7YRR - chains B and C of the 4 polymer chains in the assembly; structure by electron microscopy, 4.30 A resolution (low resolution: residue-level contacts below are approximate; hydrogen-bond / salt-bridge calls are withheld).

[Chain B]
Protein: Insulin-like growth factor 1 receptor
Source organism: Homo sapiens
Notes: EC 2.7.10.1
UniProtKB: P08069 (IGF1R_HUMAN); residues 1-897 here correspond to UniProt positions 31-927 (UniProt number = residue number + 30)
Amino-acid sequence (897 residues; each row starts with the number of its first residue):
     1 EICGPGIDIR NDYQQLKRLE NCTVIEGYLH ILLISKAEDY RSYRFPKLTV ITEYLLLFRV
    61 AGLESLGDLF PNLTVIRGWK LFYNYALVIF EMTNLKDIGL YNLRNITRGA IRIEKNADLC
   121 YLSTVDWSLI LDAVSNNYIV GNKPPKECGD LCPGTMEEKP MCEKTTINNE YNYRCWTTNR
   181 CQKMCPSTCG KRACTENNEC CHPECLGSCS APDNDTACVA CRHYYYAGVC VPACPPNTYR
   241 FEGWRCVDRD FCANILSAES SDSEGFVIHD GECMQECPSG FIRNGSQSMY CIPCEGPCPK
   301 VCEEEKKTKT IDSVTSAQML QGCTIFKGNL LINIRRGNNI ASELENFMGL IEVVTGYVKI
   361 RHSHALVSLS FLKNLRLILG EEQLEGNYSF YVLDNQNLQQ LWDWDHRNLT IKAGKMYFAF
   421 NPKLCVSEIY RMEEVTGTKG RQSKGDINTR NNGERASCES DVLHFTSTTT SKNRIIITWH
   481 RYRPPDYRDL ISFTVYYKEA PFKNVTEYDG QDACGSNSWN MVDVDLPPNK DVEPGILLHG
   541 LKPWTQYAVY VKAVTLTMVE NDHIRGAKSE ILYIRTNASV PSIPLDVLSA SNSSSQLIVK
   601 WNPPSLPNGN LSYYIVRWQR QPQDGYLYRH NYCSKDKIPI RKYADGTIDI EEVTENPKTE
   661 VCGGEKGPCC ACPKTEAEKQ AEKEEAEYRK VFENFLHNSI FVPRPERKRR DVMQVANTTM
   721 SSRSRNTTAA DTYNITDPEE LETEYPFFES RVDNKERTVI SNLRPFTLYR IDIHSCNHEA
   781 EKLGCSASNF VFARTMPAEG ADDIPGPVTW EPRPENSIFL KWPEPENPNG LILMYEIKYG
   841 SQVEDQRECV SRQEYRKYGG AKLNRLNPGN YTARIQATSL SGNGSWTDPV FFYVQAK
Not modelled in the structure: 32, 50-51, 114, 174, 234, 360, 385-386, 390, 575, 606, 631-666, 706-743, 789
Disulfide bonds: Cys3-Cys22, Cys120-Cys148, Cys152-Cys175, Cys162-Cys181, Cys185-Cys194, Cys189-Cys200, Cys201-Cys209, Cys205-Cys218, Cys221-Cys230, Cys252-Cys273, Cys277-Cys291, Cys302-Cys323, Cys669-Cys672, Cys776-Cys785
Swiss-Prot annotation at these positions:
  - glycosylation (N-linked (GlcNAc...) asparagine): Asn21, Asn72, Asn105, Asn214, Asn284, Asn387, Asn408, Asn504, Asn577, Asn592, Asn610, Asn717, Asn726, Asn734, Asn870, Asn883

[Chain C]
Protein: Isoform 3 of Insulin-like growth factor I
Source organism: Homo sapiens
UniProtKB: P05019 (IGF1_HUMAN), isoform P05019-3; residues 4-63 here correspond to UniProt positions 36-95 (UniProt number = residue number + 32)
Amino-acid sequence (60 residues; numbered 4 to 63; the number before each row is that of its first residue):
     4 TLCGAELVDA LQFVCGDRGF YFNKPTGYGS SSRRAPQTGI VDECCFRSCD LRRLEMYCAP
Not modelled in the structure: 23-38
Disulfide bonds: Cys6-Cys48, Cys18-Cys61, Cys47-Cys52

[How chain B and chain C interact]
Residue-residue contacts (46):
  Ile583(B) - Asp53(C)
  Ile583(B) - Arg55(C)
  Pro584(B) - Asp53(C)
  Leu585(B) - Asp53(C)
  Leu585(B) - Arg56(C)
  Glu687(B) - Gln40(C)
  Arg689(B) - Gly7(C)
  Lys690(B) - Cys6(C)
  Lys690(B) - Gly7(C)
  Lys690(B) - Val44(C)
  Val691(B) - Pro39(C)
  Val691(B) - Gln40(C)
  Glu693(B) - Ile43(C)
  Glu693(B) - Val44(C)
  Asn694(B) - Pro39(C)
  Asn694(B) - Gln40(C)
  Asn694(B) - Thr41(C)
  Asn694(B) - Gly42(C)
  Asn694(B) - Val44(C)
  Asn694(B) - Asp45(C)
  Leu696(B) - Tyr60(C)
  His697(B) - Ile43(C)
  His697(B) - Tyr60(C)
  Asn698(B) - Thr41(C)
  Asn698(B) - Gly42(C)
  Asn698(B) - Tyr60(C)
  Ile700(B) - Tyr60(C)
  Phe701(B) - Arg21(C)
  Phe701(B) - Gly22(C)
  Phe701(B) - Tyr60(C)
  Phe701(B) - Cys61(C)
  Phe701(B) - Ala62(C)
  Pro703(B) - Met59(C)
  Pro703(B) - Tyr60(C)
  Arg704(B) - Met59(C)
  Arg704(B) - Cys61(C)
  Arg704(B) - Ala62(C)
  Arg704(B) - Pro63(C)
  Ala787(B) - Arg55(C)
  Ser788(B) - Arg55(C)
  Ser788(B) - Glu58(C)
  Phe790(B) - Phe16(C)
  Phe790(B) - Val17(C)
  Phe790(B) - Leu54(C)
  Phe792(B) - Phe16(C)
  Phe792(B) - Leu54(C)
Interface residues without a listed pair, chain B (22 interface residues in all): Val702, Arg770
Interface residues without a listed pair, chain C (27 interface residues in all): Val11, Leu14, Cys18, Phe49

[In short]
The interface between chain B and chain C involves 22 residues on one side and 27 on the other.
Here chain B is Insulin-like growth factor 1 receptor and chain C is Isoform 3 of Insulin-like growth factor
I, both from Homo sapiens. Entry 7YRR (Cryo-EM structure of IGF1R with two IGF1 complex) was determined by
electron microscopy.
